PDB entry 8R8A | X-ray diffraction, 1.32 A resolution | chain A

# Chain A
Name: Nigrin b-like
From: Cucumis melo
UniProtKB: A0A1S4E5V9 (A0A1S4E5V9_CUCME); residues 7-132 here correspond to UniProt positions 34-159 (UniProt number = residue number + 27)
Amino-acid sequence (130 residues; numbered 3 to 132; the number before each row is that of its first residue):
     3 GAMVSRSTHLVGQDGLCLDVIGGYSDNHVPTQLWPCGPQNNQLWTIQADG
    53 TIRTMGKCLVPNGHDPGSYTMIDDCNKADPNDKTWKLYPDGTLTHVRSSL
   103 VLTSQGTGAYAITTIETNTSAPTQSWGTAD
Not modelled in the structure: 3-5
Disulfides: Cys19-Cys38, Cys60-Cys77
Differences from the reference sequence: expression tag (3-6)
Ion coordination: Cd2+ site 1: His11, His66, Asp132; Cd2+ site 2: His30, Asp75; Cd2+ site 3: Asn83, Asp92, Thr94
Reported in the primary citation:
  - binding site for beta-D-galactopyranose: Asp21, Gly24, Trp36, Gln41, Asn43
  - binding site for 2-acetamido-2-deoxy-alpha-D-glucopyranose: Gly24, Tyr26

# Overview
His11, His66 and Asp132 coordinate Cd2+ site 1. The Cd2+ site 2 is built by His30 and Asp75. The paper reports
a binding site for beta-D-galactopyranose at Asp21, Gly24 and Trp36 among others; a binding site for
2-acetamido-2-deoxy-alpha-D-glucopyranose at Gly24 and Tyr26.
Chain A is Nigrin b-like (Cucumis melo); the structure, Structure of the N-terminal domain of CMA in complex
with N-acetyllactosamine, was determined by X-ray diffraction, deposited together with 8R8C.
